1JRY - chain A; structure by X-ray diffraction, 2.00 A resolution.

== Chain A ==
Name: Flavocytochrome C
Organism: Shewanella frigidimarina
Notes: EC 1.3.99.1
UniProtKB: Q02469 (FRDA_SHEFR); residues 1-571 here correspond to UniProt positions 26-596 (UniProt number = residue number + 25)
Sequence (571 residues; row label = number of the first residue in the row):
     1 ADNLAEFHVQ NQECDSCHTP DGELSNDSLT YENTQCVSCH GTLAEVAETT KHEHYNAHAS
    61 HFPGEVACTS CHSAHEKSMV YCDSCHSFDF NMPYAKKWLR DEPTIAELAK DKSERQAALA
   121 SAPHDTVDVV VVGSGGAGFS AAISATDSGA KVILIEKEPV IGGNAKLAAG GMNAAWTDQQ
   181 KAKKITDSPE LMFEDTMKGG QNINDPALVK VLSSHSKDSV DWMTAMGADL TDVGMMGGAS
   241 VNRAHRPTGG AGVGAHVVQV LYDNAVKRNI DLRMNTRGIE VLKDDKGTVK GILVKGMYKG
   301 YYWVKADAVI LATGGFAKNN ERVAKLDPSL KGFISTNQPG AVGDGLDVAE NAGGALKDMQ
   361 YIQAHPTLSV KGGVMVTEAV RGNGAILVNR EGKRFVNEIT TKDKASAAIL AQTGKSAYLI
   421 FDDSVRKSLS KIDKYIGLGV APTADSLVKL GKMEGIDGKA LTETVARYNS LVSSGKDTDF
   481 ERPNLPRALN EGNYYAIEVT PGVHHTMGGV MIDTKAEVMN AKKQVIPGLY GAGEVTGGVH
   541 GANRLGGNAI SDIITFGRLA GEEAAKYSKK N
Disordered / not traced: 569-571
Sequence notes: engineered mutation Lys-402 (Arg427 in Q02469)
Ion coordination: heme Fe (4 sites), coordinated by His-8, His-18, His-40, His-58, His-61, His-72, His-75, His-86; Na+: Thr-506, Gly-508, Glu-534, Thr-536
Ligand contacts:
  - FAD (flavin-adenine dinucleotide): Val-132, Gly-133, Ser-134, Gly-135, Gly-136, Ala-137, Gly-138, Ile-155, Glu-156, Lys-157, Glu-158, Gly-162, Gly-163, Asn-164, Ala-165, Leu-167, Ala-168, Ala-169, Gly-170, Gly-171, Val-253, Thr-276, Arg-277, Gly-278, Ala-312, Thr-313, Gly-314, Thr-336, Asn-337, Gln-338, Asp-344, Gly-345, Met-375, His-504, His-505, Ala-532, Gly-533, Glu-534, Arg-544, Gly-547, Asn-548, Ala-549, Ile-550, Ile-553
  - fumaric acid (FUM): Ala-169, Gly-170, Met-236, His-365, Met-375, Val-376, Thr-377, Glu-378, Lys-402, His-504, Arg-544, Leu-545, Gly-546, Gly-547, Asn-548
  - heme (HEM), molecule 1: Leu-4, Phe-7, His-8, Gln-12, Ser-16, Cys-17, Gln-35, Cys-36, Cys-39, His-40, Cys-68, Thr-69, His-72, Pro-93, Tyr-94
  - heme (HEM), molecule 2: Ala-5, His-8, Val-9, Cys-14, Ser-16, Cys-17, His-18, Leu-24, Leu-29, Glu-32, Thr-69, Ser-73, Ala-74, His-75, Glu-76, Tyr-298
  - heme (HEM), molecule 3: Cys-36, Val-37, His-40, Gly-41, Thr-42, Leu-43, Val-46, Thr-49, Thr-50, His-52, Ala-57, His-58, Val-66, Ala-67, Cys-68, Ser-70, Cys-71, His-72, Val-80, Cys-82, Phe-90, Asn-91, Met-92, Pro-93
  - heme (HEM), molecule 4: His-54, Tyr-55, Asn-56, Ala-57, Ser-60, His-61, Phe-62, Tyr-81, Cys-82, Ser-84, Cys-85, His-86, Phe-88, Leu-167, Thr-336, Asn-337, Gln-338, Val-374, Met-375, Lys-431, Lys-434, Tyr-435, Leu-438

== In short ==
Ligands of chain A: 4 copies of heme, flavin-adenine dinucleotide and fumaric acid. His-8 and His-40
coordinate a heme Fe ion.
Chain A is Flavocytochrome C (Shewanella frigidimarina); the structure, Crystal structure of Arg402Lys mutant
flavocytochrome c3 from Shewanella frigidimarina, was determined by X-ray diffraction, deposited together with
1JRX and 1JRZ.
